1KUJ - chains A and E of the 8 polymer chains in the assembly; structure by X-ray diffraction, 2.00 A resolution.

# Chain A (and E)
Name: Jacalin alpha chain
From: Artocarpus integer
Notes: chain E of this document is another copy of the same molecule, construct and numbering; everything in this record applies to it too
UniProtKB: P18670 (LECA_ARTIN); residues 1-133 here = UniProt positions 1-133
Amino-acid sequence (133 residues; numbered 1 to 133; the number before each row is that of its first residue):
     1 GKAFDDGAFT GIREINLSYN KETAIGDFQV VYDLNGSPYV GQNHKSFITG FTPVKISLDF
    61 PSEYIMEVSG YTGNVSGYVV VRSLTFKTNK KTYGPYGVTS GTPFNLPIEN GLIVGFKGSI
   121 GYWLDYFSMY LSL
Ligand contacts: methyl alpha-D-mannopyranoside (MMA): G1, F47, Y78, V80, G121, Y122, W123, D125
UniProt features mapped onto this chain:
  - region: V68 to N89 (IgA-binding)
  - glycosylation (N-linked (GlcNAc...) asparagine): N43, N74
  - natural variant: K45 (K45L; K45T), M66 (M66D; M66V)

# Chain A / chain E interface
Residue-residue contacts (11):
  D6(A) - N35(E)
  G7(A) - N35(E)
  A8(A) - N35(E)  hydrogen bond (backbone-side chain)
  F9(A) - N35(E)
  L34(A) - L34(E)  hydrophobic
  L34(A) - Y39(E)  hydrophobic
  N35(A) - D6(E)
  N35(A) - G7(E)
  N35(A) - A8(E)  hydrogen bond (side chain-backbone)
  N35(A) - F9(E)
  Y39(A) - L34(E)  hydrophobic

# Summary
Chain A and chain E each contribute 7 residues to their interface, with 2 hydrogen bonds. Its one
hydrogen-bonded contact is A8(A)-N35(E). Ligands of chain A: methyl alpha-D-mannopyranoside.
Both chains are Jacalin alpha chain (Artocarpus integer). Entry 1KUJ (Crystal structure of Jacalin complexed
with 1-O-methyl-alpha-D-mannose) was determined by X-ray diffraction (same publication as 1KU8).
